Entry 1ZYV (X-ray diffraction, 1.50 A resolution); this record covers chain A.

== Chain A ==
Name: Alpha-like neurotoxin BmK-I
From: Mesobuthus martensii
UniProtKB: P45697 (SCX1_MESMA); aligned to UniProt positions 19-82 over residues 3-66 (the alignment contains insertions or deletions, so no single offset holds)
Sequence (66 residues; row label = number of the first residue in the row):
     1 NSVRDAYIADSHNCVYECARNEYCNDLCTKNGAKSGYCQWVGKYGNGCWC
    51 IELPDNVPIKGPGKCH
Sequence notes: cloning artifact (1-2); engineered mutation D10 (Lys27 in P45697), S11 (Pro28 in P45697), K60 (Arg77 in P45697), G61 (Val78 in P45697)
Disulfides: C14-C65, C18-C38, C24-C48, C28-C50

== Overview ==
Chain A is Alpha-like neurotoxin BmK-I (Mesobuthus martensii); the structure, Crystal Structure Of Mutant
K8DP9SR58KV59G Of Scorpion alpha-Like Neurotoxin Bmk M1 From Buthus Martensii Karsch, was determined by X-ray
diffraction together with 1ZVG, 1ZU3, 1ZUT, 1ZVE and 1ZYW from the same study.
